Entry 8WD9 (electron microscopy, 3.35 A resolution); this record covers chains B and A of the 4 polymer chains in the assembly.

Chain B:
Name: Probable dipeptide-transport integral membrane protein ABC transporter DppB
Organism: Mycobacterium tuberculosis (strain ATCC 25618 / H37Rv)
UniProtKB: I6YGV9 (I6YGV9_MYCTU); residue numbers follow UniProt; this construct covers 1-308
Sequence (308 residues; row label = number of the first residue in the row):
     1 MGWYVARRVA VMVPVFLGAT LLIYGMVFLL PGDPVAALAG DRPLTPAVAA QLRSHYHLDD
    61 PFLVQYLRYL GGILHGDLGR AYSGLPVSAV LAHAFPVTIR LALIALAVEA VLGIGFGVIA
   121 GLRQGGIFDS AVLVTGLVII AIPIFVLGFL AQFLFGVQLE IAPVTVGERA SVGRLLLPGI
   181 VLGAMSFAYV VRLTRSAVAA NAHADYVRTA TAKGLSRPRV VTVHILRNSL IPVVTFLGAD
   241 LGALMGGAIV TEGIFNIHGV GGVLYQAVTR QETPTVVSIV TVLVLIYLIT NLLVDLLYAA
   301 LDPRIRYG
Small-molecule neighbours: 9XX ((2S)-1-(hexadecanoyloxy)propan-2-yl (10S)-10-methyloctadecanoate): Arg100, Leu103, Ile104, Ala107, Ser171, Val172

Chain A:
Name: Probable periplasmic dipeptide-binding lipoprotein DppA
Organism: Mycobacterium tuberculosis (strain ATCC 25618 / H37Rv)
UniProtKB: I6X811 (I6X811_MYCTU); residues 25-541 here = UniProt positions 25-541
Sequence (517 residues; row label = number of the first residue in the row):
    25 CGGGVLSPDV VLVNGGEPPN PLIPTGTNDS NGGRIIDRLF AGLMSYDAVG KPSLEVAQSI
    85 ESADNVNYRI TVKPGWKFTD GSPVTAHSFV DAWNYGALST NAQLQQHFFS PIEGFDDVAG
   145 APGDKSRTTM SGLRVVNDLE FTVRLKAPTI DFTLRLGHSS FYPLPDSAFR DMAAFGRNPI
   205 GNGPYKLADG PAGPAWEHNV RIDLVPNPDY HGNRKPRNKG LRFEFYANLD TAYADLLSGN
   265 LDVLDTIPPS ALTVYQRDLG DHATSGPAAI NQTLDTPLRL PHFGGEEGRL RRLALSAAIN
   325 RPQICQQIFA GTRSPARDFT ARSLPGFDPN LPGNEVLDYD PQRARRLWAQ ADAISPWSGR
   385 YAIAYNADAG HRDWVDAVAN SIKNVLGIDA VAAPQPTFAG FRTQITNRAI DSAFRAGWRG
   445 DYPSMIEFLA PLFTAGAGSN DVGYINPEFD AALAAAEAAP TLTESHELVN DAQRILFHDM
   505 PVVPLWDYIS VVGWSSQVSN VTVTWNGLPD YENIVKA
Glycans and other covalent adducts: palmitic acid (PLM) linked to Cys25; compound 9XX linked to Cys25

Interface between chain B and chain A:
Residue-residue contacts (29):
  Arg42(B) with Glu221(A), salt bridge
  Pro43(B) with Val224(A)
  Tyr82(B) with Val224(A); Arg225(A)
  Ser83(B) with Arg246(A), hydrogen bond (backbone-side chain)
  Leu85(B) with Leu30(A), hydrophobic; Ser31(A); Pro32(A)
  His93(B) with Gly27(A), hydrogen bond (side chain-backbone); Gly28(A), hydrogen bond (backbone-backbone); Val29(A); Leu30(A)
  Ala94(B) with Gly28(A)
  Pro96(B) with Gly27(A)
  Arg100(B) with Cys25(A); Gly26(A), hydrogen bond (side chain-backbone)
  Val164(B) with Arg281(A)
  Glu168(B) with Ser520(A), hydrogen bond
  His258(B) with Gly28(A); Val29(A); Leu261(A), hydrogen bond (side chain-backbone); Ser262(A); Gly263(A), hydrogen bond (side chain-backbone)
  Gln266(B) with Asp259(A); Ser262(A); Asn264(A), hydrogen bond
  Arg270(B) with Thr255(A); Ala258(A); Asp259(A), salt bridge
Also at the interface, not in a pair above, chain B (18 interface residues in all): Val97, Val157, Thr165, Asn256
Also at the interface, not in a pair above, chain A (24 interface residues in all): His222, Glu248, Asp282

In short:
Chain B and chain A form an interface of 18 and 24 residues respectively; the contacts include 8 hydrogen
bonds and 2 salt bridges. Among the polar pairs are Arg42(B)-Glu221(A), Arg270(B)-Asp259(A) and
Ser83(B)-Arg246(A). Bound to chain B: compound 9XX. Covalently linked palmitic acid: at Cys25(A).
Chain B is Probable dipeptide-transport integral membrane protein ABC transporter DppB and chain A is Probable
periplasmic dipeptide-binding lipoprotein DppA, both from Mycobacterium tuberculosis (strain ATCC 25618 /
H37Rv); the structure, Cryo-EM structure of Mycobacterium tuberculosis DppABCD in apo form, was determined by
electron microscopy.
